7NNT - chains C and D of the 4 polymer chains in the assembly; structure by electron microscopy, 3.40 A resolution.

[Chain C]
Name: Folate family ECF transporter S component
Source organism: Lactobacillus delbrueckii subsp. bulgaricus (strain ATCC 11842 / DSM 20081 / JCM 1002 / NBRC 13953 / NCIMB 11778)
UniProt: Q1G929 (Q1G929_LACDA); residues 1-176 here = UniProt positions 1-176
Chain sequence (184 residues; row label = number of the first residue in the row):
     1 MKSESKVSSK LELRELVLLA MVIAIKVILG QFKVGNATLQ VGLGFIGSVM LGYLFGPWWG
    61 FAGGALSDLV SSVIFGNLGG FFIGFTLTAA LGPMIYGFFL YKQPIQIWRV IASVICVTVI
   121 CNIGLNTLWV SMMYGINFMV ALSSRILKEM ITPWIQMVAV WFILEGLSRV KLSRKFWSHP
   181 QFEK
Disordered / not traced: 1-9, 179-184
Differences from the reference sequence: insertion (177-184)

[Chain D]
Name: Energy-coupling factor transporter transmembrane protein EcfT
Source organism: Lactobacillus delbrueckii subsp. bulgaricus (strain ATCC 11842 / DSM 20081 / JCM 1002 / NBRC 13953 / NCIMB 11778)
UniProt: Q1GBI8 (Q1GBI8_LACDA); numbering as in UniProt (aligned over 1-265)
Chain sequence (265 residues; row label = number of the first residue in the row):
     1 MSKIIIGRYL PGTTFVYRVD PRAKLLTTFY FIIMIFLANN WVSYLVISIF GLAYVFATGL
    61 KARVFWDGVK PMIWMIVFTS LLQTFFMAGG KVYWHWWIFT LSSEGLINGL YVFIRFAMII
   121 LVSTVMTVTT KPLEIADAME WMLTPLKLFK VNVGMISLVI SIALRFVPTL FDQTVKIMNA
   181 QRSRGADFND GGLVKRAKSV VPMLVPLFID SLEVALDLST AMESRGYKGS EGRTRYRILE
   241 WSKVDLIPVA YCLLLTILMI TTRKH
Disordered / not traced: 1-6

[How chain C and chain D interact]
Residue-residue contacts (102; chain C residue first):
  L13(C) with M222(D), hydrophobic; E223(D); Y227(D), hydrophobic
  R14(C) with S219(D)
  L16(C) with M155(D), hydrophobic
  V17(C) with A215(D), hydrophobic; L218(D), hydrophobic; M222(D), hydrophobic
  L18(C) with L212(D), hydrophobic; A215(D)
  A20(C) with V159(D); I162(D), hydrophobic; A163(D)
  M21(C) with F166(D), hydrophobic; L170(D), hydrophobic; S211(D); V214(D), hydrophobic
  I23(C) with V159(D), hydrophobic; A163(D), hydrophobic
  A24(C) with A163(D); V167(D), hydrophobic; L170(D), hydrophobic
  I25(C) with L207(D), hydrophobic; S211(D)
  I28(C) with V167(D); L170(D), hydrophobic; F171(D)
  L29(C) with M203(D), hydrophobic
  F32(C) with F171(D), hydrophobic
  V34(C) with N189(D)
  G35(C) with R196(D)
  N36(C) with R196(D)
  I46(C) with L204(D), hydrophobic
  M50(C) with L204(D), hydrophobic; F208(D), hydrophobic
  L54(C) with F208(D), hydrophobic
  W59(C) with M155(D), hydrophobic
  L66(C) with I156(D), hydrophobic; V159(D), hydrophobic; I160(D), hydrophobic
  L69(C) with M139(D), hydrophobic
  V70(C) with L164(D), hydrophobic
  V73(C) with P132(D); I135(D), hydrophobic; M139(D), hydrophobic; L164(D), hydrophobic
  I74(C) with L164(D), hydrophobic; V167(D), hydrophobic
  F75(C) with G7(D); R8(D)
  G76(C) with T127(D)
  N77(C) with S123(D), hydrogen bond (backbone-side chain); T127(D)
  L78(C) with M72(D), hydrophobic; I120(D)
  G79(C) with I119(D)
  G80(C) with I119(D); S123(D)
  F81(C) with T28(D); F29(D); I32(D); S123(D); T127(D)
  F82(C) with F36(D), hydrophobic
  M132(C) with R115(D)
  M133(C) with F36(D), hydrophobic; R115(D), hydrogen bond (backbone-side chain); I119(D), hydrophobic
  Y134(C) with V112(D); R115(D); F116(D); I119(D), hydrophobic
  G135(C) with Q83(D); R115(D)
  I136(C) with T79(D); Q83(D); V112(D), hydrophobic
  N137(C) with Q83(D)
  V140(C) with L82(D), hydrophobic; F86(D), hydrophobic
  S144(C) with F78(D)
  I155(C) with L193(D), hydrophobic
  V158(C) with L193(D), hydrophobic; A197(D)
  A159(C) with A197(D), hydrophobic
  F162(C) with V194(D), hydrophobic; A197(D), hydrophobic; K198(D); V201(D)
  I163(C) with V200(D), hydrophobic; L204(D), hydrophobic
  G166(C) with V205(D)
  L167(C) with L204(D), hydrophobic; F208(D), hydrophobic
  V170(C) with V205(D), hydrophobic; F208(D), hydrophobic; I209(D), hydrophobic; L212(D), hydrophobic
  K175(C) with I209(D); L212(D)
  F176(C) with F208(D), hydrophobic; L212(D), hydrophobic
Interface residues without a listed pair, chain C (56 interface residues in all): L19, S72, I83, R169, W177
Interface residues without a listed pair, chain D (64 interface residues in all): L25, M126, A136, L143, L158, T174, M178, L216

[Overview]
The interface between chain C and chain D involves 56 residues on one side and 64 on the other; the contacts
include 2 hydrogen bonds. Polar contacts include N77(C)-S123(D) and M133(C)-R115(D).
Chain C is Folate family ECF transporter S component and chain D is Energy-coupling factor transporter
transmembrane protein EcfT, both from Lactobacillus delbrueckii subsp. bulgaricus (strain ATCC 11842 / DSM
20081 / JCM 1002 / NBRC 13953 / NCIMB 11778); the structure, Cryo-EM structure of the folate-specific ECF
transporter complex in DDM micelles, was determined by electron microscopy (same publication as 7NNU).
